PDB entry 9CQR | electron microscopy, 2.70 A resolution | chains A and D of the 4 polymer chains in the assembly

Chain A:
Molecule: Hemoglobin subunit alpha
From: Homo sapiens
UniProtKB: P69905 (HBA_HUMAN); residues 1-140 here correspond to UniProt positions 2-141 (UniProt number = residue number + 1)
Amino-acid sequence (140 residues; each row starts with the number of its first residue):
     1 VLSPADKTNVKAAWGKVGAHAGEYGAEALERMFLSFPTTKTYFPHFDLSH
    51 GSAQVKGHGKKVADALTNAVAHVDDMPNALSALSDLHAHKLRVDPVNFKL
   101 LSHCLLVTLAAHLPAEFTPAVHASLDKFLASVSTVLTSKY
Bound ions: heme Fe near His-87 (its only coordinating residue here)
Ligand contacts: heme (HEM): Met-32, Thr-39, Tyr-42, Phe-43, His-45, Phe-46, His-58, Lys-61, Val-62, Ala-65, Leu-66, Leu-83, Leu-86, His-87, Leu-91, Val-93, Asn-97, Phe-98, Leu-101, Ser-133, Leu-136
Swiss-Prot annotation at these positions:
  - binding site (O2): His-58
  - binding site (heme b): His-87
  - site: Thr-8, Asn-9 (Microbial infection: Cleavage), Lys-11 (Not glycated), Ala-13, Trp-14 (Microbial infection: Cleavage), Tyr-24, Gly-25 (Microbial infection: Cleavage), Leu-29, Glu-30 (Microbial infection: Cleavage), His-45, Phe-46 (Microbial infection: Cleavage), Asp-47, Leu-48 (Microbial infection: Cleavage), Ser-52, Ala-53 (Microbial infection: Cleavage), Val-55, Lys-56 (Microbial infection: Cleavage), Lys-56 (Not glycated), Gly-59, Lys-60 (Microbial infection: Cleavage), Lys-60 (Not glycated), Lys-90 (Not glycated), Leu-91, Arg-92 (Microbial infection: Cleavage), Lys-99 (Not glycated), Leu-106, Val-107 (Microbial infection: Cleavage), Thr-108, Leu-109 (Microbial infection: Cleavage), Val-121, His-122 (Microbial infection: Cleavage), Ser-133, Thr-134 (Microbial infection: Cleavage)
  - modified residue: Ser-3 (Phosphoserine), Lys-7 (N6-succinyllysine), Thr-8 (Phosphothreonine), Lys-11 (N6-succinyllysine), Lys-16 (N6-acetyllysine), Tyr-24 (Phosphotyrosine), Ser-35 (Phosphoserine), Lys-40 (N6-succinyllysine), Ser-49 (Phosphoserine), Ser-102 (Phosphoserine), Thr-108 (Phosphothreonine), Ser-124 (Phosphoserine), Ser-131 (Phosphoserine), Thr-134 (Phosphothreonine), Thr-137 (Phosphothreonine), Ser-138 (Phosphoserine)
  - glycosylation (N-linked (Glc) (glycation) lysine): Lys-7, Lys-16, Lys-40, Lys-61

Chain D:
Molecule: Hemoglobin subunit beta
From: Homo sapiens
Notes: fragment: Hb_alpha
UniProtKB: P68871 (HBB_HUMAN); residues 1-146 here correspond to UniProt positions 2-147 (UniProt number = residue number + 1)
Amino-acid sequence (146 residues; numbered 1 to 146; the number before each row is that of its first residue):
     1 VHLTPEEKSAVTALWGKVNVDEVGGEALGRLLVVYPWTQRFFESFGDLST
    51 PDAVMGNPKVKAHGKKVLGAFSDGLAHLDNLKGTFATLSELHCDKLHVDP
   101 ENFRLLGNVLVCVLAHHFGKEFTPPVQAAYQKVVAGVANALAHKYH
Not modelled in the structure: 144-146
Bound ions: heme Fe near His-92 (its only coordinating residue here)
Ligand contacts: heme (HEM): Leu-31, Thr-38, Phe-41, Phe-42, Phe-45, His-63, Lys-66, Val-67, Ala-70, Phe-71, Leu-88, Leu-91, His-92, Leu-96, Val-98, Asn-102, Phe-103, Leu-106, Val-137, Leu-141
Swiss-Prot annotation at these positions:
  - binding site ((2R)-2,3-bisphosphoglycerate): Val-1, His-2, Lys-82, His-143
  - binding site (heme b): His-63, His-92
  - site: Glu-7, Lys-8 (Microbial infection: Cleavage), Gly-25, Glu-26 (Microbial infection: Cleavage), Gly-29, Arg-30 (Microbial infection: Cleavage), Tyr-35, Pro-36 (Microbial infection: Cleavage), Trp-37, Thr-38 (Microbial infection: Cleavage), Phe-45, Gly-46 (Microbial infection: Cleavage), Asp-52, Ala-53 (Microbial infection: Cleavage), Gly-56, Asn-57 (Microbial infection: Cleavage), Lys-59 (Not glycated), Phe-71, Ser-72 (Microbial infection: Cleavage), Gly-74, Leu-75 (Microbial infection: Cleavage), Lys-82 (Not glycated), Thr-84, Phe-85 (Microbial infection: Cleavage), His-92, Cys-93 (Microbial infection: Cleavage), Lys-95 (Not glycated), Arg-104, Leu-105 (Microbial infection: Cleavage), Leu-110, Val-111 (Microbial infection: Cleavage), Gly-119, Lys-120 (Microbial infection: Cleavage), Phe-122, Thr-123 (Microbial infection: Cleavage), Ala-128, Ala-129 (Microbial infection: Cleavage) and 2 more in UniProt
  - modified residue: Val-1 (N-acetylvaline), Ser-9 (Phosphoserine), Thr-12 (Phosphothreonine), Ser-44 (Phosphoserine), Thr-50 (Phosphothreonine), Lys-59 (N6-acetyllysine), Lys-82 (N6-acetyllysine), Thr-87 (Phosphothreonine), Cys-93 (S-nitrosocysteine), Lys-144 (N6-acetyllysine)
  - glycosylation: Val-1 (N-linked (Glc) (glycation) valine), Lys-8 (N-linked (Glc) (glycation) lysine), Lys-17 (N-linked (Glc) (glycation) lysine), Lys-66 (N-linked (Glc) (glycation) lysine), Lys-120 (N-linked (Glc) (glycation) lysine), Lys-144 (N-linked (Glc) (glycation) lysine)

How chain A and chain D interact:
Residue-residue contacts (13):
  Thr-41(A) / Arg-40(D)  hydrogen bond
  Tyr-42(A) / Arg-40(D)
  Leu-91(A) / Arg-40(D)
  Arg-92(A) / Pro-36(D)  hydrogen bond (side chain-backbone)
  Arg-92(A) / Trp-37(D)
  Arg-92(A) / Gln-39(D)
  Arg-92(A) / Arg-40(D)
  Val-93(A) / Trp-37(D)
  Asp-94(A) / Trp-37(D)  hydrogen bond
  Asp-94(A) / Asp-99(D)
  Asp-94(A) / Asn-102(D)  hydrogen bond
  Pro-95(A) / Trp-37(D)
  Val-96(A) / Asp-99(D)
Interface residues without a listed pair, chain A (10 interface residues in all): Thr-38, Lys-139
Interface residues without a listed pair, chain D (8 interface residues in all): Glu-43, His-97

Summary:
The interface between chain A and chain D involves 10 residues on one side and 8 on the other; the contacts
include 4 hydrogen bonds. Polar contacts include Thr-41(A)/Arg-40(D), Arg-92(A)/Pro-36(D) and
Asp-94(A)/Trp-37(D). Ligands of chain A: heme. Bound to chain D: heme.
Chain A is Hemoglobin subunit alpha and chain D is Hemoglobin subunit beta, both from Homo sapiens; the
structure, Human metHb (C2 symmetry) obtained using the SPT Labtech chameleon under Al's Oil, was determined
by electron microscopy together with 9CQM, 9CQN, 9CQO, 9CQP, 9CQQ, 9CQS and 12 further entries from the same
study.
